PDB entry 2VUF | X-ray diffraction, 3.05 A resolution | chain A

Chain A:
Name: Serum albumin
From: Homo sapiens
UniProtKB: P02768 (ALBU_HUMAN); residues 1-585 here correspond to UniProt positions 25-609 (UniProt number = residue number + 24)
Chain sequence (585 residues; numbered 1 to 585; the number before each row is that of its first residue):
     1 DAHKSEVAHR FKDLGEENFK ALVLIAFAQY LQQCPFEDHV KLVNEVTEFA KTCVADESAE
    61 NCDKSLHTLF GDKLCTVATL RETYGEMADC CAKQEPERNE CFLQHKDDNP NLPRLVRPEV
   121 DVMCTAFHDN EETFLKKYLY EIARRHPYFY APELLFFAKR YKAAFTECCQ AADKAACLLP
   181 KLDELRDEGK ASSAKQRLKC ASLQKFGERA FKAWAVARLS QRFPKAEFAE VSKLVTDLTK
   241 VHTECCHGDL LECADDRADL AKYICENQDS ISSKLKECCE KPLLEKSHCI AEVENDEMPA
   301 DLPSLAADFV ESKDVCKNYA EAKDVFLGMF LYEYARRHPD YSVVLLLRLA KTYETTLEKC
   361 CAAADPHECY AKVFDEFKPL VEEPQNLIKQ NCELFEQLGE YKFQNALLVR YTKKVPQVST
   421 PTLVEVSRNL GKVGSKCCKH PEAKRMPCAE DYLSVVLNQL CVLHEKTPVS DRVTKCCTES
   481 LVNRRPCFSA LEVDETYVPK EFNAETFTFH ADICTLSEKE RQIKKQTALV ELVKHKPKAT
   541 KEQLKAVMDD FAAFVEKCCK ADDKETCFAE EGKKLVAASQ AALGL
Disordered / not traced: 1-4, 79-88, 571-585
Cystine bridges: Cys-53/Cys-62, Cys-75/Cys-91, Cys-90/Cys-101, Cys-124/Cys-169, Cys-168/Cys-177, Cys-200/Cys-246, Cys-245/Cys-253, Cys-265/Cys-279, Cys-278/Cys-289, Cys-316/Cys-361, Cys-360/Cys-369, Cys-392/Cys-438, Cys-437/Cys-448, Cys-461/Cys-477, Cys-476/Cys-487, Cys-514/Cys-559, Cys-558/Cys-567
Residues lining bound ligands:
  - fusidic acid (FUA), molecule 1: Leu-115, Val-116, Arg-117, Pro-118, Met-123, Phe-134, Lys-137, Tyr-138, Glu-141, Ile-142, His-146, Phe-149, Tyr-161, Leu-182, Arg-186, Gly-189, Lys-190
  - fusidic acid (FUA), molecule 2: Ile-513, Cys-514, Arg-521, Lys-524, Lys-525, Phe-551, Ala-552, Val-555, Glu-556, Cys-559, Lys-560
Swiss-Prot annotation at these positions:
  - binding site (Cu cation): His-3
  - binding site (Ca(2+)): Glu-6, Asp-13, Glu-244, Asp-249, Glu-252, Asp-255, Asp-259
  - binding site (Zn(2+)): His-67, His-247, Asp-249
  - binding site ((4Z,15Z)-bilirubin IXalpha): Lys-240
  - site: Lys-4 (Not glycated), Lys-20 (Not glycated), Lys-41 (Not glycated), Lys-64 (Not glycated), Lys-73 (Not glycated), Lys-93 (Not glycated), Lys-106 (Not glycated), Lys-136 (Not glycated), Lys-159 (Not glycated), Lys-174 (Not glycated), Lys-181 (Not glycated), Lys-190 (Not glycated), Lys-195 (Not glycated), Lys-199 (Aspirin-acetylated lysine), Lys-205 (Not glycated), Lys-212 (Not glycated), Lys-240 (Not glycated), Lys-262 (Not glycated), Lys-274 (Not glycated), Lys-286 (Not glycated) and 18 more in UniProt
  - modified residue: Ser-5 (Phosphoserine), Ser-58 (Phosphoserine), Ser-65 (Phosphoserine), Thr-83 (Phosphothreonine), Lys-205 (N6-succinyllysine), Ser-273 (Phosphoserine), Ser-419 (Phosphoserine), Thr-420 (Phosphothreonine), Thr-422 (Phosphothreonine), Lys-436 (N6-succinyllysine), Ser-489 (Phosphoserine), Lys-519 (N6-succinyllysine), Lys-534 (N6-methyllysine), Lys-564 (N6-succinyllysine)
  - glycosylation: Lys-12 (N-linked (Glc) (glycation) lysine), Lys-51 (N-linked (Glc) (glycation) lysine), Lys-137 (N-linked (Glc) (glycation) lysine), Lys-162 (N-linked (Glc) (glycation) lysine), Lys-199 (N-linked (Glc) (glycation) lysine), Lys-225 (N-linked (Glc) (glycation) lysine), Lys-233 (N-linked (Glc) (glycation) lysine), Lys-276 (N-linked (Glc) (glycation) lysine), Lys-281 (N-linked (Glc) (glycation) lysine), Lys-313 (N-linked (Glc) (glycation) lysine), Lys-317 (N-linked (Glc) (glycation) lysine), Asn-318 (N-linked (GlcNAc...) asparagine), Lys-323 (N-linked (Glc) (glycation) lysine), Lys-351 (N-linked (Glc) (glycation) lysine), Lys-378 (N-linked (Glc) (glycation) lysine), Lys-413 (N-linked (Glc) (glycation) lysine), Lys-439 (N-linked (Glc) (glycation) lysine), Lys-444 (N-linked (Glc) (glycation) lysine), Asp-494 (N-linked (GlcNAc...) asparagine), Lys-525 (N-linked (Glc) (glycation) lysine) and 4 more in UniProt
From the paper describing this entry:
  - binding site for fusidic acid: Arg-117, Tyr-161, Arg-186
  - conformationally variable residues (side-chain flip): Arg-117, Met-123, Leu-182

Overview:
Chain A binds fusidic acid. UniProt lists Cu cation-binding residue His-3, 7 Ca2+-binding residues, 3
Zn2+-binding residues and (4Z,15Z)-bilirubin IXalpha-binding residue Lys-240. From the paper: a binding site
for fusidic acid at Arg-117, Tyr-161 and Arg-186; conformational variability at Arg-117, Met-123 and Leu-182.
Chain A is Serum albumin (Homo sapiens); the structure, Human serum albumin complexed with fusidic acid, was
determined by X-ray diffraction together with 2VUE from the same study.
